PDB entry 6CAQ | X-ray diffraction, 3.40 A resolution | chains A and T of the 23 polymer chains in the assembly

== Chain A ==
Molecule: 16S Ribosomal RNA rRNA
From: Thermus thermophilus (strain HB8 / ATCC 27634 / DSM 579)
Sequence (1522 nucleotides; row label = number of the first residue in the row; note: 42 numbers in that range are skipped by the numbering (no residue carries them; nothing is unmodelled there); a row labelled like 190A-190L holds insertion residues (190A, then the next letters in order); numbering starts at 0):
     0 UUUGUUGGAG AGUCUGAUCC UGGCUCAGGG UGAACGCUGG CGGCGUGCCU AAGACAUGCA
    60 AGUCGUGCGG G
    73 CCGCGGGGUU UU
    88 ACUCCG
    95 UGGUC
   101 AGCGGCGGAC GGGUGAGUAA CGCGUGGGU
  129A G
   130 ACCUACCCGG AAGAGGGGGA CAACCCGGGG AAACUCGGGC UAAUCCCCCA UGUGGACCCG
   190 C
190A-190L CCCUUGGGGUGU
   191 GUCCAAAGGG CUUU
   216 GCCCGCUUCC GGAUGGGCCC GCGUCCCAUC AGCUAGUUGG UGGGGUAAUG GCCCACCAAG
   276 GCGACGACGG GUAGCCGGUC UGAGAGGAUG GCCGGCCACA GGGGCACUGA GACACGGGCC
   336 CCACUCCUAC GGGAGGCAGC AGUUAGGAAU CUUCCGCAAU GGGCGCAAGC CUGACGGAGC
   396 GACGCCGCUU GGAGGAAGAA GCCCUUCGGG GUGUAAACUC CUGAA
   442 CCCGGGACGA AACCCCCGAC GA
   474 GGGGACUGAC GGUACCGGG
   494 GUAAUAGCGC CGGCCAACUC CGUGCCAGCA GCCXCGGUAA UACGGAGGGC GCGAGCGUUA
   554 CCCGGAUUCA CUGGGCGUAA AGGGCGUGUA GGCGGCCUGG GGCGUCCCAU GUGAAAGACC
   614 ACGGCUCAAC CGUGGGGGAG CGUGGGAUAC GCUCAGGCUA GACGGUGGGA GAGGGUGGUG
   674 GAAUUCCCGG AGUAGCGGUG AAAUGCGCAG AUACCGGGAG GAACGCCGAU GGCGAAGGCA
   734 GCCACCUGGU CCACCCGUGA CGCUGAGGCG CGAAAGCGUG GGGAGCAAAC CGGAUUAGAU
   794 ACCCGGGUAG UCCACGCCCU AAACGAUGCG CGCUAGGUCU CUGGGUCU
   848 CCUGGGGGCC GAAGCUAACG CGUUAAGCGC GCCGCCUGGG GAGUACGGCC GCAAGGCUGA
   908 AACUCAAAGG AAUUGACGGG GGCCCGCACA AGCGGUGGAG CAUGUGGUUU AAUUCGAAGX
   968 AACGCGAAGA ACCUUACCAG GCCUUGACAU GCUAGG
 1003A G
  1004 AACCCGGGUG AAAGCCUGGG GUGCCCC
1030A-1030D GCGA
  1031 GGGGAGCCCU AGCACAGGUG CUGCAUGGCC GUCGUCAGCU CGUGCCGUGA GGUGUUGGGU
  1091 UAAGUCCCGC AACGAGCGCA ACCCCCGCCG UUAGUUGCCA GCGGUUCGGC CGGGCACUCU
  1151 AACGGGACUG CCCGCGAAA
  1171 GCGGGAGGAA GGAGGGGACG ACGUCUGGUC AGCAUGGCCC UUACGGCCUG GGCGACACAC
  1231 GUGCUACAAU GCCCACUACA AAGCGAUGCC ACCCGGCAAC GGGGAGCUAA UCGCAAAAAG
  1291 GUGGGCCCAG UUCGGAUUGG GGUCUGCAAC CCGACCCCAU GAAGCCGGAA UCGCUAGUAA
  1351 UCGCGGAUCA G
 1361A C
  1362 CAUGCCGCGG UGAAUACGUU CCCGGGCCUU GUACACACXG CCXGUXACGC CAUGGGAGCG
  1422 GGCUCUACCC GAAGUCGCCG GG
  1446 AGCCUACGGG
  1459 CAGGCGCCGA GGGUAGGGCC CGUGACUGGG GCGAAGUCGU AACAAGGUAG CUGUACCGGA
  1519 AGGUGCGGCU GGAUCACCUC CUUUCU
Disordered / not traced: 0-4, 1534-1538
Differences from the reference sequence: conflict C13 (U131313 in 55771382)
Modified residues: PSU (pseudouridine-5'-monophosphate) at position 516, G7M (N7-methyl-guanosine-5'-monophosphate) at position 527, M2G (N2-dimethylguanosine-5'-monophosphate) at position 966, 5MC (5-methylcytidine-5'-monophosphate) at position 967, 2MG (2N-methylguanosine-5'-monophosphate) at position 1207, 5MC (5-methylcytidine-5'-monophosphate) at position 1400, 4OC (4n,o2'-methylcytidine-5'-monophosphate) at position 1402, 5MC (5-methylcytidine-5'-monophosphate) at position 1404, 5MC (5-methylcytidine-5'-monophosphate) at position 1407, UR3 (3-methyluridine-5'-monophoshate) at position 1498, MA6 (6N-dimethyladenosine-5'-monophoshate) at position 1518, MA6 (6N-dimethyladenosine-5'-monophoshate) at position 1519, PSU (pseudouridine-5'-monophosphate) at position 1540, PSU (pseudouridine-5'-monophosphate) at position 1541
Metal / ion sites: Mg2+ site 1 near U5 (its only coordinating residue here); Mg2+ site 2: C13, G7M_527; Mg2+ site 3 near U14 (its only coordinating residue here); Mg2+ site 4 near G22 (its only coordinating residue here); Mg2+ site 5 near G38 (its only coordinating residue here); Mg2+ site 6: C48, G115; Mg2+ site 7: A59, U387; Mg2+ site 8: G61, U62; Mg2+ site 9: U83, C1543; Mg2+ site 10 near U98 (its only coordinating residue here); Mg2+ site 11 near G107 (its only coordinating residue here); Mg2+ site 12 near G111 (its only coordinating residue here); 111 more Mg2+ sites not listed
Residues lining bound ligands: EUS (N-[(1R,2S,3S,4R,5S)-5-amino-4-{[(2S,3R)-3-amino-6-(aminomethyl)-3,4-dihydro-2H-pyran-2-yl]oxy}-2-{[3-deoxy-4-C-methyl-3-(methylamino)-beta-L-arabinopyranosyl]oxy}-3-hydroxycyclohexyl]methanesulfonamide): 5MC_1404, G1405, U1406, 5MC_1407, A1408, C1409, G1491, A1492, A1493, G1494, U1495, C1496, G1497

== Chain T ==
Protein: 30S ribosomal protein S20
From: Thermus thermophilus (strain HB8 / ATCC 27634 / DSM 579)
UniProt: P80380 (RS20_THET8); numbering as in UniProt (aligned over 8-106)
Chain sequence (99 residues; row label = number of the first residue in the row):
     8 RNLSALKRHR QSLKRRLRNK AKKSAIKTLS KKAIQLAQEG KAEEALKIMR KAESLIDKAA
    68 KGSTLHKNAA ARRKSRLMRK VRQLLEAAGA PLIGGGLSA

== Interface between chain A and chain T ==
Contacting residue pairs - 95 pairs, chain A then chain T:
  G102(A) with Arg-17(T), salt bridge to the phosphate
  C103(A) with Lys-14(T), salt bridge to the phosphate; Arg-17(T), salt bridge to the phosphate; Lys-21(T), phosphate contact
  G104(A) with Lys-14(T), hydrogen bond to the base; Gln-18(T), hydrogen bond to the phosphate; Lys-21(T), salt bridge to the phosphate
  G105(A) with Arg-22(T), salt bridge to the phosphate
  C106(A) with Arg-15(T), base contact
  G107(A) with Arg-15(T), hydrogen bond to the base
  G108(A) with Arg-15(T), base contact
  C132(A) with Lys-74(T), hydrogen bond to the phosphate; Asn-75(T), hydrogen bond to the phosphate
  U133(A) with Lys-74(T), salt bridge to the phosphate
  C175(A) with Arg-25(T), hydrogen bond to the sugar
  C176(A) with Lys-29(T), salt bridge to the phosphate
  C177(A) with Lys-65(T), salt bridge to the phosphate
  C178(A) with Lys-65(T), salt bridge to the phosphate
  A185(A) with Glu-60(T), base contact; Ala-78(T), phosphate contact; Lys-81(T), hydrogen bond to the base
  C186(A) with Ala-78(T), sugar contact; Lys-81(T), sugar contact; Ser-82(T), hydrogen bond to the phosphate; Met-85(T), hydrogen bond to the sugar
  C187(A) with Ser-82(T), hydrogen bond to the phosphate; Met-85(T), sugar contact; Arg-86(T), sugar contact; Arg-89(T), hydrogen bond to the sugar; Leu-104(T), base contact; Ser-105(T), hydrogen bond to the base
  C188(A) with Arg-89(T), sugar contact; Ser-105(T), base contact; Ala-106(T), sugar contact
  U190L(A) with Ser-105(T), hydrogen bond to the base; Ala-106(T), base contact
  G191(A) with Gly-101(T), hydrogen bond to the sugar; Gly-102(T), hydrogen bond to the sugar; Gly-103(T), hydrogen bond to the base; Leu-104(T), hydrogen bond to the sugar; Ser-105(T), hydrogen bond to the base
  U192(A) with Arg-57(T), sugar contact; Glu-60(T), hydrogen bond to the sugar; Gly-102(T), sugar contact; Gly-103(T), sugar contact
  C193(A) with Glu-60(T), hydrogen bond to the sugar; Ser-61(T), hydrogen bond to the phosphate; Asp-64(T), hydrogen bond to the sugar
  C194(A) with Ser-61(T), hydrogen bond to the phosphate; Asp-64(T), sugar contact; Lys-65(T), salt bridge to the phosphate; Lys-68(T), hydrogen bond to the sugar
  A195(A) with Lys-65(T), phosphate contact; Lys-68(T), hydrogen bond to the sugar
  U223(A) with Lys-68(T), salt bridge to the phosphate
  G258(A) with Arg-86(T), salt bridge to the phosphate
  G259(A) with Arg-83(T), salt bridge to the phosphate; Lys-87(T), salt bridge to the phosphate
  G260(A) with Arg-83(T), hydrogen bond to the base
  U261(A) with Arg-79(T), salt bridge to the phosphate; Arg-80(T), salt bridge to the phosphate; Arg-83(T), base contact
  A262(A) with Lys-74(T), sugar contact; Asn-75(T), sugar contact; Ala-76(T), phosphate contact
  A263(A) with Arg-79(T), salt bridge to the phosphate
  C322(A) with Ser-19(T), base contact; Arg-23(T), sugar contact
  U323(A) with Ser-19(T), hydrogen bond to the sugar; Arg-22(T), phosphate contact; Arg-23(T), sugar contact; Asn-26(T), phosphate contact
  G324(A) with Arg-22(T), salt bridge to the phosphate; Asn-26(T), hydrogen bond to the phosphate; Ser-70(T), hydrogen bond to the phosphate
  A325(A) with Ser-70(T), phosphate contact
  G332(A) with Leu-10(T), phosphate contact
  G333(A) with His-16(T), sugar contact
  U1436(A) with Arg-23(T), salt bridge to the phosphate
  G1438(A) with Lys-34(T), salt bridge to the phosphate
  C1439(A) with Lys-38(T), salt bridge to the phosphate
  G1453(A) with Leu-36(T), sugar contact; Lys-39(T), hydrogen bond to the phosphate
  G1454(A) with Ala-32(T), sugar contact; Thr-35(T), phosphate contact; Leu-36(T), sugar contact; Lys-39(T), salt bridge to the phosphate
  G1455(A) with Ala-28(T), phosphate contact; Ser-31(T), phosphate contact; Ala-32(T), sugar contact; Thr-35(T), hydrogen bond to the phosphate
  C1459(A) with Lys-27(T), salt bridge to the phosphate; Ala-28(T), phosphate contact; Ser-31(T), hydrogen bond to the phosphate
  A1460(A) with Lys-27(T), salt bridge to the phosphate
Also at the interface, not in a pair above, chain A (52 interface residues in all): G61, C131, G184, A196, U222, G331, A349, C1437
Also at the interface, not in a pair above, chain T (53 interface residues in all): Arg-8, Ser-11, Ala-12, Lys-58, His-73

== Overview ==
Chain A and chain T form an interface of 52 and 53 residues respectively, with 32 hydrogen bonds and 24 salt
bridges. Among the polar pairs are G104(A)/Lys-14(T), G107(A)/Arg-15(T) and A185(A)/Lys-81(T). Ligands of
chain A: compound EUS. C13(A) and G7M_527(A) coordinate Mg2+ site 2.
Here chain A is 16S Ribosomal RNA rRNA and chain T is 30S ribosomal protein S20, both from Thermus
thermophilus (strain HB8 / ATCC 27634 / DSM 579). Entry 6CAQ (Crystal Structure of 30S ribosomal subunit from
Thermus thermophilus) was determined by X-ray diffraction.
